PDB entry 2JQ7 | solution NMR | chains B and C of the 3 polymer chains in the assembly

# Chain B
Molecule: Ribosomal RNA
Notes: fragment: l11 binding domain, residues 1051-1108
Sequence (58 nucleotides; row label = number of the first residue in the row):
  1051 GCUGGGAUGU UGGCUUAGAA GCAGCCAUCA UUUAAAGAGU GCGUAACAGC UCACCAGC
What the authors report for this chain:
  - binding site for Thiostrepton (chain C): A1067, A1095

# Chain C
Molecule: Thiostrepton
From: Streptomyces azureus
UniProtKB: P0C8P8 (THCL_STRAJ); residue numbers follow UniProt; this construct covers 1-17
Chain sequence (19 residues; row label = number of the first residue in the row; numbering starts at 0):
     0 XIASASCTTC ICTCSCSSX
Covalently attached groups: covalent link QUA_0-Thr12; covalent link Ser5-Cys13; covalent link Ser5-Ser14
Modified residues: QUA (8-hydroxy-4-(1-hydroxyethyl)quinoline-2-carboxylic acid) at position 0, NH2 (amino group) at position 18; Ser3, Ser16, Ser17 (post-translational modification; DHA); Cys6, Cys11, Cys13, Cys15 (post-translational modification; BB9); Thr8 (post-translational modification; DBU); Cys9 (D-cysteine; DCY); Ile10 (post-translational modification; TS9); Ser14 (post-translational modification; MH6)

# How chain B and chain C interact
Contacting residue pairs - 8 pairs, chain B then chain C:
  A1067(B) with Thr8(C), base contact; Cys9(C), base contact
  G1068(B) with Thr8(C), sugar contact
  U1094(B) with QUA_0(C), phosphate contact
  A1095(B) with QUA_0(C), phosphate contact; Cys6(C), base contact; Thr7(C), base contact; Ile10(C), sugar contact
Other interface residues (no listed pair), chain C (7 interface residues in all): Ile1
From the paper, about this interface:
  - interface residues, chain B: A1067(B), A1095(B)

# In short
4 residues of chain B face 7 of chain C across their interface. The paper reports a binding site for
Thiostrepton (chain C) at A1067(B) and A1095(B); interface residues A1067(B) and A1095(B).
Here chain B is Ribosomal RNA and chain C is Thiostrepton (Streptomyces azureus). Entry 2JQ7 (Model for
thiostrepton binding to the ribosomal L11-RNA) was determined by solution NMR.
